Entry 6ACY (electron microscopy, 3.40 A resolution); this record covers chains A and C of the 3 polymer chains in the assembly.

Chain A:
Name: VP1
From: Coxsackievirus A10
UniProt: A0A1V0FT21 (A0A1V0FT21_9ENTO); residues 1-298 here correspond to UniProt positions 565-862 (UniProt number = residue number + 564)
Sequence (298 residues; each row starts with the number of its first residue):
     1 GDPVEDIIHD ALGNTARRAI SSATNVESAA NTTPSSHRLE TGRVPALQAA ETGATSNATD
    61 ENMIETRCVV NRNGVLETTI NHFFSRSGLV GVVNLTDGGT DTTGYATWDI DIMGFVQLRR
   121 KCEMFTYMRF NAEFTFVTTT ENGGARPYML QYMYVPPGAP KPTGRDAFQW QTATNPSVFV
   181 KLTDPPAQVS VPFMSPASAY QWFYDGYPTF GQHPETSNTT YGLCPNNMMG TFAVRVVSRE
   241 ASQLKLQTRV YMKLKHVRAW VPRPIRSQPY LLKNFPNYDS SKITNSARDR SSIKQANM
Not modelled in the structure: 1-67, 210-217

Chain C:
Name: VP3
From: Coxsackievirus A10
UniProt: A0A1V0FT21 (A0A1V0FT21_9ENTO); residues 1-240 here correspond to UniProt positions 325-564 (UniProt number = residue number + 324)
Sequence (240 residues; each row starts with the number of its first residue):
     1 GIPAELRPGT NQFLTTDDGT AAPILPGFTP TPTIHIPGEV HSLLELCRVE TILEVNNTTE
    61 ATGLTRLLIP VSSQNKADEL CAAFMVDPGR IGPWQSTLVG QICRYYTQWS GSLKVTFMFT
   121 GSFMATGKML VAYSPPGSAQ PANRETAMLG THVIWDFGLQ SSVSLVIPWI SNTHFRTAKT
   181 GGNYDYYTAG VVTLWYQTNY VVPPETPGEA YIIAMGAAQD NFTLKICKDT DEVTQQAVLQ
Not modelled in the structure: 1, 173-188, 233-240

Interface between chain A and chain C:
Pairs across the interface - 117 pairs, chain A then chain C:
  Val69(A) - Ser110(C)
  Val69(A) - Trp169(C)  hydrogen bond (backbone-side chain)
  Val69(A) - Ser171(C)
  Val70(A) - Trp169(C)
  Asn71(A) - Trp169(C)
  Arg72(A) - Asp220(C)
  Arg72(A) - Thr223(C)
  Asn73(A) - Thr223(C)  hydrogen bond (backbone-side chain)
  Asn73(A) - Leu224(C)
  Asn73(A) - Lys225(C)
  Gly74(A) - Leu224(C)
  Glu77(A) - Tyr106(C)  hydrogen bond (backbone-side chain)
  Glu77(A) - Lys225(C)
  Glu77(A) - Ile226(C)
  Glu77(A) - Cys227(C)
  Thr78(A) - Ser42(C)
  Thr78(A) - Leu43(C)  hydrogen bond (backbone-backbone)
  Thr78(A) - Leu44(C)
  Thr78(A) - Tyr106(C)
  Thr78(A) - Leu224(C)
  Thr79(A) - His41(C)  hydrogen bond (side chain-backbone)
  Thr79(A) - Ser42(C)
  Ile80(A) - Val40(C)
  Ile80(A) - His41(C)  hydrogen bond (backbone-backbone)
  Ile80(A) - Ser42(C)
  Ile80(A) - Leu43(C)  hydrophobic
  His82(A) - Cys227(C)
  Phe83(A) - Leu43(C)  hydrophobic
  Phe83(A) - Tyr106(C)
  Arg86(A) - Thr16(C)
  Arg86(A) - Cys227(C)
  Ser87(A) - Phe13(C)
  Ser87(A) - Thr15(C)
  Gln117(A) - Asp229(C)
  Gln117(A) - Thr230(C)
  Arg120(A) - Gln101(C)
  Arg120(A) - Tyr105(C)  hydrogen bond
  Arg120(A) - Thr230(C)
  Arg120(A) - Glu232(C)
  Lys121(A) - Tyr105(C)
  Met124(A) - Ile102(C)  hydrophobic
  Phe125(A) - Val40(C)  hydrophobic
  Arg129(A) - Thr31(C)  hydrogen bond (side chain-backbone)
  Glu133(A) - Gly19(C)
  Glu133(A) - Ala21(C)
  Thr135(A) - Phe13(C)
  Tyr154(A) - Ile24(C)  hydrophobic
  Pro176(A) - Ile24(C)
  Pro176(A) - Leu25(C)  hydrophobic
  Pro185(A) - Asn11(C)
  Gln188(A) - Ala21(C)
  Val189(A) - Ala21(C)
  Val189(A) - Ala22(C)
  Val189(A) - Ile24(C)  hydrophobic
  Ser190(A) - Ala21(C)
  Ser190(A) - Ala22(C)  hydrogen bond (backbone-backbone)
  Ser190(A) - Pro23(C)
  Ser190(A) - Ile24(C)  hydrogen bond (backbone-backbone)
  Pro192(A) - Phe28(C)  hydrophobic
  Phe193(A) - Phe28(C)
  Phe193(A) - Pro30(C)
  Phe193(A) - Thr31(C)
  Met194(A) - Phe28(C)  hydrophobic
  Ser195(A) - Thr31(C)
  Pro196(A) - Thr31(C)
  Ala197(A) - Thr31(C)  hydrogen bond (backbone-side chain)
  Ser198(A) - Thr31(C)
  Ser198(A) - Pro32(C)
  Ser198(A) - Ile34(C)
  Lys253(A) - Asp17(C)  hydrogen bond (side chain-backbone)
  Arg258(A) - Glu39(C)  salt bridge
  Ala259(A) - Glu39(C)
  Ala259(A) - Val40(C)  hydrogen bond (backbone-backbone)
  Trp260(A) - Ile36(C)
  Trp260(A) - Pro37(C)
  Trp260(A) - Gly38(C)
  Trp260(A) - Glu39(C)  hydrogen bond (backbone-backbone)
  Trp260(A) - Val40(C)  hydrogen bond (backbone-backbone)
  Val261(A) - Pro37(C)
  Pro262(A) - Val40(C)
  Pro262(A) - Leu46(C)  hydrophobic
  Ile265(A) - Leu98(C)  hydrophobic
  Asn285(A) - Arg66(C)
  Ser286(A) - Glu54(C)  hydrogen bond
  Ser286(A) - Gln95(C)
  Ser286(A) - Ser96(C)
  Ala287(A) - Glu54(C)
  Ala287(A) - Arg66(C)  hydrogen bond (backbone-side chain)
  Ala287(A) - Gly92(C)
  Ala287(A) - Gln95(C)
  Arg288(A) - Asn57(C)
  Arg288(A) - Ile91(C)
  Arg288(A) - Gln95(C)  hydrogen bond (backbone-side chain)
  Asp289(A) - Asn57(C)
  Asp289(A) - Thr58(C)
  Asp289(A) - Arg66(C)  salt bridge
  Arg290(A) - Val55(C)  hydrogen bond (side chain-backbone)
  Arg290(A) - Asn57(C)  hydrogen bond
  Arg290(A) - Thr58(C)
  Arg290(A) - Ala83(C)  hydrogen bond (side chain-backbone)
  Ser291(A) - Thr58(C)
  Ile293(A) - Asn56(C)
  Ile293(A) - Ala82(C)
  Ile293(A) - Ala83(C)  hydrogen bond (backbone-backbone)
  Lys294(A) - Glu79(C)  hydrogen bond (side chain-backbone)
  Lys294(A) - Leu80(C)  hydrogen bond (side chain-backbone)
  Lys294(A) - Cys81(C)
  Lys294(A) - Ala83(C)
  Lys294(A) - Gln140(C)
  Gln295(A) - Gln140(C)
  Ala296(A) - Met85(C)
  Ala296(A) - Gln140(C)
  Ala296(A) - Val191(C)  hydrophobic
  Asn297(A) - Met85(C)
  Met298(A) - Ile91(C)
  Met298(A) - Gly92(C)
  Met298(A) - Pro93(C)
Also at the interface, not in a pair above, chain A (61 interface residues in all): Val75, Val116, Tyr127, Val191, Ala199, Tyr251
Also at the interface, not in a pair above, chain C (72 interface residues in all): Thr20, Thr33, Thr59, Ile69, Pro70, Phe84, Asp87, Gln108, Trp109, Asn221

In short:
61 residues of chain A face 72 of chain C across their interface, with 24 hydrogen bonds and 2 salt bridges.
Polar pairs include Arg258(A)-Glu39(C), Asp289(A)-Arg66(C) and Val69(A)-Trp169(C).
Here chain A is VP1 and chain C is VP3, both from Coxsackievirus A10. Entry 6ACY (The structure of CVA10 virus
A-particle) was determined by electron microscopy (same publication as 6ACU, 6ACW, 6ACZ, 6AD0 and 6AD1).
